8ELP - chains A and H of the 4 polymer chains in the assembly; structure by X-ray diffraction, 2.83 A resolution.

# Chain A
Name: Spike protein S1
Source organism: Severe acute respiratory syndrome coronavirus 2
Notes: fragment: Receptor binding domain
UniProt: P0DTC2 (SPIKE_SARS2); numbering as in UniProt (aligned over 333-530)
Sequence (205 residues; row label = number of the first residue in the row):
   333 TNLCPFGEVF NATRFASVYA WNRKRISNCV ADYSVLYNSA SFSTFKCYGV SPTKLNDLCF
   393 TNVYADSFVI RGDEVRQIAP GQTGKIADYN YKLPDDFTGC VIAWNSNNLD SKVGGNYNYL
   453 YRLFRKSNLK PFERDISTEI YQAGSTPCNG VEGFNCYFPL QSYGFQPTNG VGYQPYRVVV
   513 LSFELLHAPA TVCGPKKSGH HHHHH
Not modelled in the structure: 333, 528-537
Construct notes: expression tag (531-537)
Cystine bridges: Cys336-Cys361, Cys379-Cys432, Cys391-Cys525, Cys480-Cys488
Covalent attachments: N-acetylglucosamine (NAG) linked to Asn343

# Chain H
Name: CC12.1 Fab heavy chain
Source organism: Homo sapiens
Notes: antibody fragment or engineered binder
Sequence (220 residues; row label = number of the first residue in the row; a row labelled like 82A-82C holds insertion residues (82A, then the next letters in order)):
     1 EVQLVESGGG LIQPGGSLRL SCAASGLTVS SNYMSWVRQA PGKGLEWVSV IYSGGSTFYA
    61 DSVKGRFTIS RDNSKNTLYL QM
82A-82C NSL
    83 RAEDTAVYYC ARDLDVYG
  100A L
   101 DVWGQGTTVT VSSASTKGPS VFPLAPSSKS TSGGTAALGC LVKDYFPEPV TVSWNSGALT
   161 SGVHTFPAVL QSSGLYSLSS VVTVPSSSLG TQTYICNVNH KPSNTKVDKR VEPKSC
Not modelled in the structure: 130-131, 215-216
Cystine bridges: Cys22-Cys92, Cys140-Cys196

# How chain A and chain H interact
Pairs across the interface (39):
  Thr415(A) with Ser56(H); Phe58(H)
  Gly416(A) with Phe58(H)
  Lys417(A) with Tyr33(H); Tyr52(H); Asp97(H), salt bridge
  Asp420(A) with Ser56(H), hydrogen bond
  Tyr421(A) with Tyr33(H); Tyr52(H); Ser53(H), hydrogen bond; Gly54(H), hydrogen bond (side chain-backbone)
  Tyr453(A) with Asp97(H), hydrogen bond
  Leu455(A) with Tyr33(H), hydrogen bond (backbone-side chain); Asp97(H)
  Phe456(A) with Tyr99(H), hydrophobic
  Arg457(A) with Ser53(H), hydrogen bond (backbone-side chain)
  Lys458(A) with Ser30(H); Ser31(H); Ser53(H); Gly54(H)
  Asn460(A) with Gly54(H), hydrogen bond (side chain-backbone); Ser56(H)
  Tyr473(A) with Ser31(H), hydrogen bond (side chain-backbone); Ser53(H)
  Gln474(A) with Ser31(H)
  Ala475(A) with Leu27(H); Thr28(H), hydrogen bond (backbone-backbone); Asn32(H), hydrogen bond (backbone-side chain); Arg94(H)
  Phe486(A) with Val2(H), hydrophobic; Arg94(H); Asp101(H)
  Asn487(A) with Gly26(H), hydrogen bond (side chain-backbone); Leu27(H); Arg94(H), hydrogen bond
  Tyr489(A) with Arg94(H), hydrogen bond; Leu96(H), hydrophobic
  Gln493(A) with Val98(H); Tyr99(H), hydrogen bond
Also at the interface, not in a pair above, chain A (21 interface residues in all): Ser459, Gly476, Ser477
Also at the interface, not in a pair above, chain H (20 interface residues in all): Val102

# In short
21 residues of chain A face 20 of chain H across their interface; the contacts include 14 hydrogen bonds and 1
salt bridge. Polar pairs include Lys417(A)-Asp97(H), Asp420(A)-Ser56(H) and Tyr421(A)-Ser53(H).
N-acetylglucosamine is covalently linked to Asn343(A).
Chain A is Spike protein S1 (Severe acute respiratory syndrome coronavirus 2) and chain H is CC12.1 Fab heavy
chain (Homo sapiens); the structure, Crystal structure of SARS-CoV-2 spike protein receptor-binding domain in
complex with antibody CC12.1 Fab and nanobody ..., was determined by X-ray diffraction, deposited together
with 8ELO, 8ELQ and 8DT8.
